Entry 3VYH (X-ray diffraction, 1.63 A resolution); this record covers chains A and B.

[Chain A]
Molecule: Cobalt-containing nitrile hydratase subunit alpha
Organism: Pseudonocardia thermophila
Notes: EC 4.2.1.84
UniProtKB: Q7SID2 (NHAA_PSETH); numbering as in UniProt (aligned over 1-204)
Amino-acid sequence (204 residues; numbered 1 to 204; the number before each row is that of its first residue):
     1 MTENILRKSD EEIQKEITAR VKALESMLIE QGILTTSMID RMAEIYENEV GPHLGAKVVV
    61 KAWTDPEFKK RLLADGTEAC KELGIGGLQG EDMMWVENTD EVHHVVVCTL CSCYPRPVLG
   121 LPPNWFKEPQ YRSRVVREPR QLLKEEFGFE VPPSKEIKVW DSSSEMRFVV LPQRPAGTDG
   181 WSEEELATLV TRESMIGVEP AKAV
Not modelled in the structure: 1
Construct notes: engineered mutation Arg116 (Trp in Q7SID2)
Modified positions: Cys111 (3-sulfinoalanine; CSD); Cys113 (s-hydroxycysteine; CSO)
Metal / ion sites: Co2+: Cys108, Cys111, Ser112, Cys113
UniProt features mapped onto this chain:
  - binding site (Co(2+)): Cys108, Cys111, Ser112, Cys113
  - modified residue: Cys111 (Cysteine sulfinic acid (-SO2H)), Cys113 (Cysteine sulfenic acid (-SOH))

[Chain B]
Molecule: Cobalt-containing nitrile hydratase subunit beta
Organism: Pseudonocardia thermophila
Notes: EC 4.2.1.84
UniProtKB: Q7SID3 (NHAB_PSETH); residue numbers follow UniProt; this construct covers 1-233
Amino-acid sequence (233 residues; each row starts with the number of its first residue):
     1 MNGVYDVGGT DGLGPINRPA DEPVFRAEWE KVAFAMFPAT FRAGFMGLDE FRFGIEQMNP
    61 AEYLESPYYW HWIRTYIHHG VRTGKIDLEE LERRTQYYRE NPDAPLPEHE QKPELIEFVN
   121 QAVYGGLPAS REVDRPPKFK EGDVVRFSTA SPKGHARRAR YVRGKTGTVV KHHGAYIYPD
   181 TAGNGLGECP EHLYTVRFTA QELWGPEGDP NSSVYYDCWE PYIELVDTKA AAA
Not modelled in the structure: 227-233

[Interface between chain A and chain B]
Residue-residue contacts (197):
  Thr2(A) - Glu65(B)
  Asn4(A) - Glu65(B)  hydrogen bond
  Arg7(A) - Glu65(B)  salt bridge
  Gln14(A) - Trp29(B)  hydrogen bond
  Gln14(A) - Pro67(B)
  Glu16(A) - Arg99(B)  salt bridge
  Ile17(A) - Trp29(B)
  Ile17(A) - Pro67(B)  hydrophobic
  Ile17(A) - Trp70(B)  hydrophobic
  Thr18(A) - Trp29(B)
  Ala19(A) - Thr95(B)
  Ala19(A) - Tyr98(B)
  Ala19(A) - Arg99(B)
  Arg20(A) - Trp70(B)
  Arg20(A) - Thr95(B)
  Arg20(A) - Arg99(B)
  Val21(A) - Trp29(B)  hydrophobic
  Val21(A) - Val32(B)  hydrophobic
  Val21(A) - Met36(B)
  Val21(A) - Ile73(B)  hydrophobic
  Lys22(A) - Tyr98(B)
  Lys22(A) - Pro102(B)  hydrogen bond (side chain-backbone)
  Lys22(A) - Asp103(B)
  Lys22(A) - Ala104(B)  hydrogen bond (side chain-backbone)
  Lys22(A) - Leu106(B)
  Ala23(A) - Leu91(B)
  Ala23(A) - Arg94(B)
  Ala23(A) - Thr95(B)
  Ala23(A) - Tyr98(B)
  Leu24(A) - Met36(B)
  Leu24(A) - Ile77(B)  hydrophobic
  Leu24(A) - Ile86(B)  hydrophobic
  Leu24(A) - Leu91(B)
  Glu25(A) - Val32(B)
  Glu25(A) - Met36(B)
  Glu25(A) - Leu106(B)
  Ser26(A) - Arg94(B)  hydrogen bond
  Ser26(A) - Tyr98(B)
  Ser26(A) - Pro107(B)
  Met27(A) - Asp87(B)
  Met27(A) - Glu90(B)
  Met27(A) - Leu91(B)  hydrophobic
  Met27(A) - Arg94(B)
  Leu28(A) - Met36(B)  hydrophobic
  Leu28(A) - Thr40(B)
  Leu28(A) - Phe45(B)  hydrophobic
  Leu28(A) - Ile86(B)  hydrophobic
  Ile29(A) - Pro107(B)
  Ile29(A) - His109(B)
  Glu30(A) - Arg94(B)  salt bridge
  Glu30(A) - Pro107(B)
  Gln31(A) - Phe45(B)
  Gln31(A) - Lys85(B)  hydrogen bond (side chain-backbone)
  Gln31(A) - Ile86(B)
  Gly32(A) - Lys112(B)  hydrogen bond (backbone-side chain)
  Ile33(A) - Ala39(B)
  Ile33(A) - Ala43(B)  hydrophobic
  Ile33(A) - Phe45(B)  hydrophobic
  Ile33(A) - Leu115(B)
  Leu34(A) - Met36(B)  hydrophobic
  Leu34(A) - Ala39(B)  hydrophobic
  Thr35(A) - His109(B)
  Thr35(A) - Glu110(B)
  Thr35(A) - Gln111(B)
  Thr35(A) - Leu115(B)
  Thr36(A) - His109(B)  hydrogen bond (backbone-side chain)
  Thr36(A) - Gln111(B)  hydrogen bond
  Ser37(A) - Gln111(B)  hydrogen bond
  Ser37(A) - Ile116(B)
  Met38(A) - Pro38(B)
  Met38(A) - Ala39(B)
  Met38(A) - Leu115(B)  hydrophobic
  Met38(A) - Ile116(B)
  Met38(A) - Val119(B)  hydrophobic
  Ile39(A) - Lys31(B)
  Ile39(A) - Ala35(B)  hydrophobic
  Arg41(A) - Val119(B)
  Arg41(A) - Asn120(B)  hydrogen bond
  Met42(A) - Phe34(B)  hydrophobic
  Met42(A) - Pro38(B)  hydrophobic
  Met42(A) - Val119(B)  hydrophobic
  Ala43(A) - Phe25(B)  hydrophobic
  Ala43(A) - Lys31(B)
  Ile45(A) - Val119(B)  hydrophobic
  Ile45(A) - Asn120(B)
  Ile45(A) - Val123(B)  hydrophobic
  Ile45(A) - Tyr124(B)
  Tyr46(A) - Val24(B)
  Tyr46(A) - Phe34(B)  hydrophobic
  Tyr46(A) - Val123(B)
  Glu47(A) - Phe25(B)
  Glu47(A) - Lys31(B)  salt bridge
  Glu49(A) - Tyr124(B)  hydrogen bond
  Val50(A) - Tyr124(B)
  Gly86(A) - Val123(B)
  Gly86(A) - Tyr124(B)
  Gly87(A) - Val123(B)
  Gly87(A) - Tyr124(B)
  Gly87(A) - Gly126(B)
  Leu88(A) - Ala122(B)
  Leu88(A) - Val123(B)  hydrogen bond (backbone-backbone)
  Leu88(A) - Gly126(B)
  Leu88(A) - Leu127(B)
  Gln89(A) - Leu48(B)
  Glu91(A) - Gly126(B)
  Glu91(A) - Leu127(B)  hydrogen bond (side chain-backbone)
  Glu91(A) - Pro128(B)
  Asp92(A) - Tyr176(B)  hydrogen bond
  Thr109(A) - Tyr5(B)
  Thr109(A) - Val7(B)
  Thr109(A) - Gly8(B)
  Thr109(A) - Tyr161(B)
  Leu110(A) - Tyr5(B)
  Leu110(A) - Asp6(B)
  Leu110(A) - Arg157(B)
  Leu110(A) - Tyr216(B)
  Cys111(A) - Arg52(B)
  Cys111(A) - Arg157(B)
  Ser112(A) - Tyr68(B)  hydrogen bond
  Cys113(A) - Arg52(B)
  Leu121(A) - Val24(B)  hydrophobic
  Leu121(A) - Phe25(B)  hydrophobic
  Leu121(A) - Phe34(B)  hydrophobic
  Leu121(A) - Tyr69(B)
  Pro123(A) - Glu22(B)
  Asn124(A) - Glu22(B)  hydrogen bond (backbone-side chain)
  Asn124(A) - Arg26(B)
  Trp125(A) - Ile16(B)  hydrophobic
  Trp125(A) - Asn17(B)
  Trp125(A) - Arg18(B)
  Lys127(A) - Tyr68(B)
  Glu128(A) - Asn17(B)
  Pro129(A) - Leu13(B)
  Pro129(A) - Leu64(B)  hydrophobic
  Gln130(A) - Leu13(B)  hydrogen bond (side chain-backbone)
  Gln130(A) - Gly14(B)
  Gln130(A) - Pro15(B)
  Gln130(A) - Ile16(B)
  Tyr131(A) - Ile16(B)
  Arg132(A) - Tyr5(B)  hydrogen bond (side chain-backbone)
  Arg132(A) - Val7(B)
  Arg132(A) - Tyr63(B)  hydrogen bond
  Ser133(A) - Val7(B)
  Ser133(A) - Gly8(B)
  Ser133(A) - Gly9(B)  hydrogen bond (backbone-backbone)
  Ser133(A) - Thr10(B)  hydrogen bond (side chain-backbone)
  Ser133(A) - Leu13(B)
  Val136(A) - Gly8(B)
  Val136(A) - Gly9(B)
  Val136(A) - Tyr161(B)
  Val136(A) - Trp204(B)  hydrogen bond (backbone-side chain)
  Val136(A) - Val214(B)
  Arg137(A) - Gly9(B)
  Arg137(A) - Asp11(B)  salt bridge
  Arg137(A) - Trp204(B)
  Pro139(A) - Ser212(B)
  Arg140(A) - Asp209(B)  salt bridge
  Arg140(A) - Asn211(B)  hydrogen bond (side chain-backbone)
  Glu146(A) - Ile16(B)
  Glu146(A) - Arg18(B)  salt bridge
  Phe147(A) - Arg18(B)
  Pro153(A) - Asn211(B)  hydrogen bond (backbone-side chain)
  Ser154(A) - Asn211(B)  hydrogen bond (backbone-side chain)
  Lys155(A) - Asn211(B)
  Glu156(A) - Arg197(B)  salt bridge
  Glu156(A) - Asn211(B)
  Glu156(A) - Ser213(B)
  Ile157(A) - Asn211(B)  hydrogen bond (backbone-backbone)
  Ile157(A) - Ser212(B)  hydrogen bond (backbone-side chain)
  Ile157(A) - Ser213(B)  hydrogen bond (backbone-backbone)
  Lys158(A) - Arg197(B)
  Lys158(A) - Ser213(B)
  Lys158(A) - Tyr215(B)  hydrogen bond
  Val159(A) - Ser213(B)  hydrogen bond (backbone-backbone)
  Val159(A) - Val214(B)
  Val159(A) - Tyr215(B)  hydrogen bond (backbone-backbone)
  Trp160(A) - Thr195(B)
  Trp160(A) - Tyr215(B)  hydrophobic
  Asp161(A) - Tyr161(B)  hydrogen bond
  Asp161(A) - Tyr215(B)  hydrogen bond (backbone-backbone)
  Asp161(A) - Tyr216(B)
  Ser162(A) - Arg157(B)
  Ser163(A) - Arg157(B)  hydrogen bond (backbone-side chain)
  Ser163(A) - Tyr216(B)
  Ser163(A) - Asp217(B)  hydrogen bond (side chain-backbone)
  Ser163(A) - Trp219(B)
  Ser164(A) - Leu193(B)
  Ser164(A) - Asp217(B)  hydrogen bond
  Ser164(A) - Trp219(B)
  Glu165(A) - Leu48(B)
  Glu165(A) - Arg52(B)  salt bridge
  Met166(A) - His173(B)
  Met166(A) - Tyr176(B)
  Met166(A) - Leu193(B)  hydrophobic
  Met166(A) - Asp217(B)
  Arg167(A) - Arg52(B)
  Phe168(A) - Asp217(B)
Also at the interface, not in a pair above, chain A (87 interface residues in all): Ile13, Met94, Cys108, Arg116, Leu142, Arg192, Glu199
Also at the interface, not in a pair above, chain B (92 interface residues in all): Ala27, Trp72, Arg74, Tyr76, Gly125, Ala129, Ala159, Lys171

[In short]
87 residues of chain A and 92 residues of chain B are in contact; the contacts include 37 hydrogen bonds and 9
salt bridges. Polar contacts include Arg7(A)-Glu65(B), Glu16(A)-Arg99(B) and Glu30(A)-Arg94(B). From UniProt:
4 Co2+-binding residues on chain A.
Chain A is Cobalt-containing nitrile hydratase subunit alpha and chain B is Cobalt-containing nitrile
hydratase subunit beta, both from Pseudonocardia thermophila; the structure, Crystal structure of aW116R
mutant of nitrile hydratase from Pseudonocardia thermophilla, was determined by X-ray diffraction.
